8C9S - chains A and B; structure by X-ray diffraction, 1.80 A resolution.

# Chain A (and B)
Name: Putative O-methyltransferase
Source organism: Streptomyces avermitilis MA-4680
Notes: chain B of this document is another copy of the same molecule, construct and numbering; everything in this record applies to it too
UniProtKB: Q82B68 (Q82B68_STRAW); numbering as in UniProt (aligned over 1-224)
Amino-acid sequence (232 residues; each row starts with the number of its first residue):
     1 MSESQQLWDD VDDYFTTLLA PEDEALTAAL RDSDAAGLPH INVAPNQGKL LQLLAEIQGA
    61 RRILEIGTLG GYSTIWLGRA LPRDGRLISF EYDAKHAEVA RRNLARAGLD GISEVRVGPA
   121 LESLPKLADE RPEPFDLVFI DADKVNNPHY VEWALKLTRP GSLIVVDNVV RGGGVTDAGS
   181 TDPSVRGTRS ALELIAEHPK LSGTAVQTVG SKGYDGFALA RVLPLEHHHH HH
Unresolved in the structure: 1, 225-232
Differences from the reference sequence: expression tag (225-232)
Bound ions: Mg2+: D141, D167, N168
Ligand contacts:
  - pyrrolidin-2-one (BAQ): Q47, L50, L51, F139, V165, D167, F217
  - S-adenosylhomocysteine (SAH): I41, N42, V43, E65, G67, T68, L69, Y72, S73, F90, E91, Y92, D93, H96, G118, P119, A120, F139, D141, A142, D143, Y150
Reported in the primary citation:
  - Mg2+ coordination: D141, D167, N168
  - catalytic residues: K144, N168, D215
  - binding site for S-adenosylhomocysteine: I41 (proposed by the authors, not directly observed)
  - binding site for Mg2+: K212 (proposed by the authors, not directly observed)

# Chain A / chain B interface
Pairs across the interface - 95 pairs, chain A then chain B:
  L7(A) - G172(B)
  L7(A) - G173(B)
  L7(A) - Y214(B)  hydrophobic
  W8(A) - Q207(B)  hydrogen bond (backbone-side chain)
  W8(A) - Y214(B)
  D10(A) - T176(B)
  V11(A) - G173(B)
  V11(A) - T176(B)
  V11(A) - Q207(B)
  V11(A) - Y214(B)
  D12(A) - Q207(B)  hydrogen bond
  Y14(A) - V175(B)  hydrophobic
  Y14(A) - R189(B)
  Y14(A) - L192(B)  hydrophobic
  Y14(A) - E193(B)  hydrogen bond
  F15(A) - V169(B)
  F15(A) - L192(B)  hydrophobic
  F15(A) - A205(B)  hydrophobic
  L18(A) - L192(B)  hydrophobic
  L18(A) - E193(B)
  L18(A) - A196(B)
  L19(A) - L192(B)
  L19(A) - I195(B)  hydrophobic
  L19(A) - G203(B)
  L19(A) - T204(B)
  L19(A) - A205(B)  hydrophobic
  N46(A) - T204(B)  hydrogen bond (backbone-side chain)
  N46(A) - A205(B)  hydrogen bond (side chain-backbone)
  N46(A) - V206(B)
  K49(A) - S202(B)  hydrogen bond
  K49(A) - G203(B)  hydrogen bond (side chain-backbone)
  K49(A) - T204(B)
  L50(A) - T204(B)
  L50(A) - L219(B)  hydrophobic
  L53(A) - S202(B)
  L53(A) - G203(B)
  L53(A) - T204(B)
  E56(A) - R221(B)  salt bridge
  I57(A) - I57(B)  hydrophobic
  I57(A) - Q58(B)
  I57(A) - L163(B)  hydrophobic
  I57(A) - R221(B)
  Q58(A) - I57(B)
  L163(A) - I57(B)  hydrophobic
  V169(A) - F15(B)  hydrophobic
  V170(A) - F15(B)  hydrophobic
  G172(A) - L7(B)
  G173(A) - L7(B)
  V175(A) - Y14(B)  hydrophobic
  T176(A) - D10(B)
  T176(A) - V11(B)
  R189(A) - Y14(B)
  L192(A) - F15(B)  hydrophobic
  L192(A) - L18(B)  hydrophobic
  L192(A) - L19(B)
  E193(A) - Y14(B)  hydrogen bond
  E193(A) - L18(B)
  I195(A) - L19(B)  hydrophobic
  A196(A) - L18(B)
  A196(A) - L19(B)
  S202(A) - K49(B)  hydrogen bond
  S202(A) - L53(B)
  G203(A) - L19(B)
  G203(A) - K49(B)  hydrogen bond (backbone-side chain)
  G203(A) - L53(B)
  T204(A) - L19(B)
  T204(A) - N46(B)  hydrogen bond (side chain-backbone)
  T204(A) - K49(B)
  T204(A) - L53(B)
  A205(A) - F15(B)  hydrophobic
  A205(A) - L19(B)
  A205(A) - N46(B)  hydrogen bond (backbone-side chain)
  V206(A) - N46(B)
  V206(A) - T208(B)
  Q207(A) - W8(B)  hydrogen bond (side chain-backbone)
  Q207(A) - V11(B)
  Q207(A) - D12(B)  hydrogen bond
  Q207(A) - F15(B)
  Q207(A) - T208(B)
  Q207(A) - V209(B)  hydrogen bond (backbone-backbone)
  Q207(A) - G210(B)
  T208(A) - V206(B)
  T208(A) - Q207(B)
  V209(A) - Q207(B)  hydrogen bond (backbone-backbone)
  V209(A) - V209(B)  hydrophobic
  V209(A) - Y214(B)  hydrophobic
  G210(A) - Q207(B)
  Y214(A) - L7(B)  hydrophobic
  Y214(A) - W8(B)
  Y214(A) - V11(B)
  Y214(A) - V209(B)  hydrophobic
  L219(A) - L50(B)  hydrophobic
  R221(A) - L53(B)
  R221(A) - E56(B)  salt bridge
  R221(A) - I57(B)
Also at the interface, not in a pair above, chain A (41 interface residues in all): L54
Also at the interface, not in a pair above, chain B (42 interface residues in all): A20, L54, V170

# Overview
The interface between chain A and chain B involves 41 residues on one side and 42 on the other, with 16
hydrogen bonds and 2 salt bridges. Polar contacts include E56(A)-R221(B), W8(A)-Q207(B) and D12(A)-Q207(B).
Chain A binds S-adenosylhomocysteine and pyrrolidin-2-one. The paper reports catalytic residues K144(A),
N168(A) and D215(A); a binding site for S-adenosylhomocysteine at I41(A).
Both chains are Putative O-methyltransferase (Streptomyces avermitilis MA-4680). Entry 8C9S (Catechol
O-methyltransferase from Streptomyces avermitilis in complex with SAH) was determined by X-ray diffraction
(same publication as 8C9T).
